6VMW - chains B and A of the 4 polymer chains in the assembly; structure by X-ray diffraction, 1.99 A resolution.

# Chain B (and A)
Molecule: Glycine oxidase
Source organism: Pseudoalteromonas luteoviolacea DSM 6061
Notes: chain A of this document is another copy of the same molecule, construct and numbering; everything in this record applies to it too
UniProtKB: A0A161XU12 (A0A161XU12_9GAMM); numbering as in UniProt (aligned over 1-816)
Sequence (816 residues; row label = number of the first residue in the row):
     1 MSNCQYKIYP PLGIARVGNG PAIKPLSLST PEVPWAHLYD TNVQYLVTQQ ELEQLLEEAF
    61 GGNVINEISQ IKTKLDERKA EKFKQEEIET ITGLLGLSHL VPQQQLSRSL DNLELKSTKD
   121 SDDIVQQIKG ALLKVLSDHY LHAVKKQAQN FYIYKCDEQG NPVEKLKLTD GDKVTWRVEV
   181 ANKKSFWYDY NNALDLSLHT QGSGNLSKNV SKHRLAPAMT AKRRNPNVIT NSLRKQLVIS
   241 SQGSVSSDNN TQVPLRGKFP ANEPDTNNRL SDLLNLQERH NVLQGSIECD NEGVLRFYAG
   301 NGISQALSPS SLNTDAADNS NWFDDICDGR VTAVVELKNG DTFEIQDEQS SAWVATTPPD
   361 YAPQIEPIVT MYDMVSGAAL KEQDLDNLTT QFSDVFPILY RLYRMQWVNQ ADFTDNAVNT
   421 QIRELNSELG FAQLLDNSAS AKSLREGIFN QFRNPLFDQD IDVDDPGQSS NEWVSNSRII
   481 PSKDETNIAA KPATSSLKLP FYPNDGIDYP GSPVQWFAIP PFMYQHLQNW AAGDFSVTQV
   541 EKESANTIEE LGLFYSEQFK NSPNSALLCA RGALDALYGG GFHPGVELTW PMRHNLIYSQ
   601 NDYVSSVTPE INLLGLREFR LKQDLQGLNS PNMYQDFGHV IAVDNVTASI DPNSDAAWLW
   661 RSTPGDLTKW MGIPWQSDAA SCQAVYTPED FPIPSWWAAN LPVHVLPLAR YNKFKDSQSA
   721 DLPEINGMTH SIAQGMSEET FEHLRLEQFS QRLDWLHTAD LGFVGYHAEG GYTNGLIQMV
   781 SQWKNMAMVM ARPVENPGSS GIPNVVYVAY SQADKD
Unresolved in the structure: 1-3, 79-81, 115-122, 159, 262-278 (chain A: 1-4, 72-89, 113-122, 158-160, 262-278)
Glycans and other covalent adducts: covalent link Cys682-Trp697
Modified residues: Trp697 (6-[(carboxymethyl)amino]-7-hydroxy-L-tryptophan; TNQ)
Sequence notes: engineered mutation Ala316 (Phe in A0A161XU12)
Bound ions: Mg2+: Asp360, Ala362, Ile365, Ala699, Asn700; Na+: Ser438, Ser440
From the paper describing this entry:
  - mutagenesis - F316A (3.1 +/- 0.2 s-1), H767A: decreased catalytic activity
  - mutagenesis - F316A (Kd 783 mum), Y766F (Kd 527 mum): decreased binding to glycine
  - catalytic residues: Asp678 (citing earlier work)
  - catalytic residues: His583
  - mutagenesis - Y766F (8.5 +/- 0.2 s-1): increased catalytic activity

# How chain B and chain A interact
Contacting residue pairs - 138 pairs, chain B then chain A:
  Gln410(B) with Arg710(A); Gln751(A), hydrogen bond
  Phe413(B) with Glu747(A); Gln751(A)
  Thr414(B) with Arg710(A); Lys713(A), hydrogen bond (backbone-side chain); Gln748(A), hydrogen bond (backbone-side chain); Gln751(A)
  Asp415(B) with Arg710(A), salt bridge; Lys713(A), salt bridge
  Thr420(B) with Met728(A); Leu744(A)
  Gln421(B) with Ile732(A)
  Arg423(B) with Leu744(A); Glu747(A), salt bridge
  Glu424(B) with Ile732(A); Gly735(A); Met736(A)
  Ser427(B) with Met736(A); Ser737(A), hydrogen bond (side chain-backbone); Thr740(A)
  Glu428(B) with Gly735(A); Ser737(A), hydrogen bond (side chain-backbone)
  Arg478(B) with Asp816(A), salt bridge
  Pro481(B) with Gly765(A); Tyr766(A), hydrogen bond (backbone-backbone)
  Lys483(B) with Tyr766(A); His767(A); Ala768(A)
  Glu485(B) with Asp760(A)
  Ile507(B) with Tyr766(A), hydrophobic
  Asp508(B) with Tyr766(A)
  His583(B) with Tyr766(A), hydrogen bond
  Ser681(B) with His767(A), hydrogen bond
  Val685(B) with Tyr766(A), hydrophobic
  Tyr686(B) with His757(A); Phe763(A); Val764(A); Gly765(A), hydrogen bond (backbone-backbone)
  Thr687(B) with Val764(A)
  Pro688(B) with Val764(A); Ala813(A)
  Glu689(B) with Ala813(A)
  Asp690(B) with Leu753(A); His757(A); Thr758(A); Ala813(A), hydrogen bond (backbone-backbone); Asp814(A), hydrogen bond (side chain-backbone)
  Phe691(B) with Pro707(A), hydrophobic; Ala709(A), hydrophobic; Arg710(A); Leu753(A), hydrophobic
  Trp696(B) with Tyr766(A), hydrophobic
  Trp697(B) with Tyr766(A); His767(A)
  Pro707(B) with Phe691(A), hydrophobic
  Ala709(B) with Phe691(A), hydrophobic
  Arg710(B) with Gln410(A); Thr414(A); Asp415(A), salt bridge; Phe691(A)
  Lys713(B) with Thr414(A), hydrogen bond (side chain-backbone); Asp415(A), salt bridge
  Met728(B) with Thr420(A)
  Ile732(B) with Gln421(A); Glu424(A)
  Gly735(B) with Glu424(A); Glu428(A)
  Met736(B) with Thr420(A); Glu424(A); Ser427(A); Glu428(A)
  Ser737(B) with Ser427(A), hydrogen bond (backbone-side chain); Glu428(A), hydrogen bond (backbone-side chain)
  Thr740(B) with Ser427(A)
  His743(B) with Leu746(A); Ser799(A), hydrogen bond (side chain-backbone); Ser800(A), hydrogen bond (side chain-backbone); Gly801(A)
  Leu744(B) with Arg423(A)
  Leu746(B) with His743(A); Glu747(A)
  Glu747(B) with Phe413(A); Arg423(A), salt bridge; Ser750(A)
  Gln748(B) with Thr414(A), hydrogen bond (side chain-backbone)
  Ser750(B) with Glu747(A); Ser750(A); Gln751(A), hydrogen bond (backbone-side chain)
  Gln751(B) with Gln410(A), hydrogen bond; Phe413(A); Thr414(A); Ser750(A), hydrogen bond (side chain-backbone)
  Leu753(B) with Asp690(A); Phe691(A), hydrophobic
  His757(B) with Tyr686(A); Asp690(A)
  Thr758(B) with Asp690(A)
  Asp760(B) with Glu485(A)
  Phe763(B) with Tyr686(A)
  Val764(B) with Glu485(A); Tyr686(A); Thr687(A); Pro688(A)
  Gly765(B) with Pro481(A); Val685(A); Tyr686(A), hydrogen bond (backbone-backbone)
  Tyr766(B) with Pro481(A), hydrogen bond (backbone-backbone); Lys483(A); Ile507(A), hydrophobic; Asp508(A); His583(A), hydrogen bond; Val685(A), hydrophobic; Trp696(A), hydrophobic; Trp697(A)
  His767(B) with Lys483(A); Ser681(A), hydrogen bond; Trp697(A); Tyr772(A), hydrogen bond
  Ala768(B) with Lys483(A); Tyr772(A)
  Glu769(B) with Gly771(A); Tyr772(A), hydrogen bond (backbone-backbone); Thr773(A), hydrogen bond
  Gly771(B) with Glu769(A); Gly771(A)
  Tyr772(B) with His767(A), hydrogen bond; Ala768(A); Glu769(A), hydrogen bond (backbone-backbone)
  Thr773(B) with Glu769(A), hydrogen bond
  Ser799(B) with His743(A), hydrogen bond (backbone-side chain)
  Ser800(B) with His743(A)
  Gly801(B) with His743(A)
  Ala813(B) with Pro688(A); Glu689(A); Asp690(A), hydrogen bond (backbone-backbone)
  Asp814(B) with Asp690(A), hydrogen bond (backbone-side chain)
  Asp816(B) with Phe691(A)
Other interface residues (no listed pair), chain B (70 interface residues in all): Ala316, Ser482, Ser731, Phe749, Gly770, Asn774
Other interface residues (no listed pair), chain A (69 interface residues in all): Ala316, Arg478, Ser482, Ser731, Gly770, Asn774

# In short
Chain B and chain A form an interface of 70 and 69 residues respectively, with 33 hydrogen bonds and 7 salt
bridges. Among the polar pairs are Asp415(B)-Arg710(A), Asp415(B)-Lys713(A) and Arg423(B)-Glu747(A). The paper
reports catalytic residues Asp678(B) and His583(B); F316A and H767A of chain B reduce catalytic activity.
Both chains are Glycine oxidase (Pseudoalteromonas luteoviolacea DSM 6061). Entry 6VMW (Crystal structure of
the F316A mutant of GoxA soaked with glycine) was determined by X-ray diffraction together with 6VL7 and 6VMF
from the same study.
